2Q8B - chains A and L of the 3 polymer chains in the assembly; structure by X-ray diffraction, 2.30 A resolution.

Chain A:
Protein: Apical membrane antigen 1
From: Plasmodium falciparum
Notes: fragment: Domains I and II
UniProt: Q7KQK5 (Q7KQK5_PLAF7); residue numbers follow UniProt; this construct covers 104-438
Chain sequence (336 residues; each row starts with the number of its first residue):
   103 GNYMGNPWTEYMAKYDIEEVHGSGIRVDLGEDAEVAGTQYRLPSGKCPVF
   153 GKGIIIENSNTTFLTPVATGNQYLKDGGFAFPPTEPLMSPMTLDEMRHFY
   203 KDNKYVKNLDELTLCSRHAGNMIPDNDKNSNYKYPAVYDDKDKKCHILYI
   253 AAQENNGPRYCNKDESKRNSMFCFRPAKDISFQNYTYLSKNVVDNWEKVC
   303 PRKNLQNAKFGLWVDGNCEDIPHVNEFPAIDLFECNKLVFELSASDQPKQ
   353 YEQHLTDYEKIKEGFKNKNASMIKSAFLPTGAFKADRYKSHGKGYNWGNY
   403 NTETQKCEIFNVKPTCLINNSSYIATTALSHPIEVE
Unresolved in the structure: 103-104, 264-272, 355-387
Sequence notes: expression tag (103)
Disulfide bonds: Cys149-Cys302, Cys217-Cys247, Cys263-Cys275, Cys320-Cys418, Cys337-Cys409
What the authors report for this chain:
  - conformationally variable residues (order/disorder transition): Asn264 to Ser272, Gln355 to Ala387

Chain L:
Protein: 1F9 light chain
From: Mus musculus
Chain sequence (214 residues; each row starts with the number of its first residue):
     1 SIVMTQTPKFLPVSAGDRVTIICKASQSVSNDVVWYQQKPGQSPKLLIYY
    51 ASIRYTGVPDRFTGSGYGTDFTFTISTVQVEDLAVYFCQQGFSSPRTFGG
   101 GTKLEINRADAAPTVSIFPPSSEQLTSGGASVVCFLNNFYPKDINVKWKI
   151 DGSERQNGVLNSWTDQDSKDSTYSMSSTLTLTKDEYERHNSYTCEATHKT
   201 STSPIVKSFNRNEC
Unresolved in the structure: 214
Disulfide bonds: Cys23-Cys88, Cys134-Cys194

Chain A / chain L interface:
Pairs across the interface (15):
  Thr194(A) - Tyr49(L)
  Thr194(A) - Thr56(L)
  Asp196(A) - Tyr49(L)
  Asp196(A) - Ile53(L)
  Glu197(A) - Tyr49(L)  hydrogen bond (backbone-side chain)
  Glu197(A) - Tyr55(L)
  Glu197(A) - Thr56(L)  hydrogen bond
  His200(A) - Val34(L)
  His200(A) - Tyr49(L)
  His200(A) - Tyr50(L)
  Lys203(A) - Asp32(L)  salt bridge
  Lys203(A) - Tyr50(L)
  Lys203(A) - Gly91(L)  hydrogen bond (side chain-backbone)
  Lys203(A) - Arg96(L)
  Asp204(A) - Arg96(L)  salt bridge
Other interface residues (no listed pair), chain A (9 interface residues in all): Met193, Arg199, Lys246
The authors on this interface:
  - specific contacts: Glu197(A)-Thr56(L) (hydrogen bond), Asp204(A)-Arg96(L) (salt bridge)
  - epitope / paratope residues, chain A: Glu197(A), Asp204(A)

Overview:
Chain A and chain L each contribute 9 residues to their interface; the contacts include 3 hydrogen bonds and 2
salt bridges. Polar contacts include Lys203(A)-Asp32(L), Asp204(A)-Arg96(L) and Glu197(A)-Tyr49(L). The
authors report a hydrogen bond between Glu197(A) and Thr56(L); a salt bridge between Asp204(A) and Arg96(L).
From the paper: epitope/paratope residues Glu197(A) and Asp204(A); conformational variability at Asn264(A) and
Gln355(A).
Here chain A is Apical membrane antigen 1 (Plasmodium falciparum) and chain L is 1F9 light chain (Mus
musculus). Entry 2Q8B (Structure of the malaria antigen AMA1 in complex with a growth-inhibitory antibody) was
determined by X-ray diffraction (same publication as 2Q8A).
